PDB entry 7SBB | electron microscopy, 3.10 A resolution | chains B and Z of the 13 polymer chains in the assembly

Chain B:
Protein: Cas7d
From: Synechocystis sp. PCC 6803
Reference sequence: Q6ZEI6 (Q6ZEI6_SYNY3); residues 1-329 here = UniProt positions 1-329
Chain sequence (329 residues; numbered 1 to 329; the number before each row is that of its first residue):
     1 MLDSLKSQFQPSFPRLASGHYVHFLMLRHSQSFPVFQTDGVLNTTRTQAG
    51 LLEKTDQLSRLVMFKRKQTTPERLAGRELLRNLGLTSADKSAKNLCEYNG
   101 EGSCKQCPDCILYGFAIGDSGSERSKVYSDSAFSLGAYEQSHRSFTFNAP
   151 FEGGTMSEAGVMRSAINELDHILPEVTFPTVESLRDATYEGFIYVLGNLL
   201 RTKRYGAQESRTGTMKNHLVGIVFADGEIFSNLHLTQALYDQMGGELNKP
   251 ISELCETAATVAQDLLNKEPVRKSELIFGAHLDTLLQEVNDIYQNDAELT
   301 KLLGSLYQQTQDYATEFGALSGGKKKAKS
Not modelled in the structure: 321-329

Chain Z:
Molecule: crRNA
From: Synechocystis sp. PCC 6803
Sequence (43 nucleotides; numbered 1 to 43; the number before each row is that of its first residue):
     1 ACUGAAACGAUUGUUGUGCCCCUGGCGGUCGCUUUCAAUGCCU

Chain B / chain Z interface:
Contacting residue pairs - 55 pairs, chain B then chain Z:
  Gln37(B) - U15(Z)  sugar contact
  Gln37(B) - G16(Z)  hydrogen bond to the phosphate
  Thr38(B) - U15(Z)  phosphate contact
  Arg66(B) - G13(Z)  salt bridge to the phosphate
  Arg66(B) - U14(Z)  sugar contact
  Lys67(B) - U14(Z)  hydrogen bond to the phosphate
  Lys67(B) - U15(Z)  salt bridge to the phosphate
  Lys67(B) - G16(Z)  salt bridge to the phosphate
  Thr70(B) - U14(Z)  hydrogen bond to the phosphate
  Arg73(B) - U12(Z)  hydrogen bond to the phosphate
  Arg73(B) - G13(Z)  salt bridge to the phosphate
  Leu74(B) - U14(Z)  base contact
  Tyr98(B) - G13(Z)  sugar contact
  Tyr98(B) - U14(Z)  hydrogen bond to the phosphate
  Asn99(B) - U12(Z)  sugar contact
  Asn99(B) - G13(Z)  sugar contact
  Asn99(B) - U14(Z)  hydrogen bond to the phosphate
  Tyr113(B) - U12(Z)  sugar contact
  Gly114(B) - U12(Z)  sugar contact
  Phe115(B) - U11(Z)  hydrogen bond to the sugar
  Phe115(B) - U12(Z)  sugar contact
  Ala116(B) - U11(Z)  base contact
  Ala116(B) - U12(Z)  base contact
  Ile117(B) - U12(Z)  base contact
  Ser122(B) - U11(Z)  hydrogen bond to the base
  Glu123(B) - U11(Z)  hydrogen bond to the sugar
  Glu123(B) - U12(Z)  sugar contact
  Arg124(B) - C8(Z)  base contact
  Arg124(B) - U11(Z)  phosphate contact
  Arg124(B) - U12(Z)  phosphate contact
  Ser125(B) - U12(Z)  hydrogen bond to the phosphate
  Thr146(B) - C21(Z)  sugar contact
  Phe147(B) - C21(Z)  phosphate contact
  Asn148(B) - C19(Z)  hydrogen bond to the sugar
  Asn148(B) - C20(Z)  phosphate contact
  Asn148(B) - C21(Z)  hydrogen bond to the base
  Asn148(B) - C22(Z)  hydrogen bond to the sugar
  Ala149(B) - C19(Z)  base contact
  Ala149(B) - C20(Z)  phosphate contact
  Pro150(B) - C20(Z)  phosphate contact
  Pro150(B) - C22(Z)  sugar contact
  Gly154(B) - C22(Z)  hydrogen bond to the sugar
  Gly154(B) - U23(Z)  sugar contact
  Thr155(B) - C22(Z)  sugar contact
  Thr155(B) - U23(Z)  hydrogen bond to the sugar
  Met156(B) - C22(Z)  base contact
  Ile166(B) - C21(Z)  base contact
  Ala207(B) - G16(Z)  phosphate contact
  Ala207(B) - U17(Z)  phosphate contact
  Gln208(B) - U17(Z)  hydrogen bond to the phosphate
  Glu209(B) - U14(Z)  base contact
  Glu209(B) - U17(Z)  hydrogen bond to the phosphate
  Ser210(B) - G18(Z)  hydrogen bond to the phosphate
  Arg211(B) - G18(Z)  hydrogen bond to the phosphate
  Arg211(B) - C19(Z)  salt bridge to the phosphate
Also at the interface, not in a pair above, chain B (37 interface residues in all): Asp39, Thr69, Pro71, Tyr205, Gly206

Overview:
37 residues of chain B and 14 residues of chain Z are in contact; the contacts include 19 hydrogen bonds and 5
salt bridges. Polar pairs include Ser122(B)-U11(Z), Asn148(B)-C21(Z) and Phe115(B)-U11(Z).
Here chain B is Cas7d and chain Z is crRNA, both from Synechocystis sp. PCC 6803. Entry 7SBB (Structure of
type I-D Cascade bound to a ssRNA target) was determined by electron microscopy (same publication as 7SBA).
